Entry 6EC2 (X-ray diffraction, 3.40 A resolution); this record covers chains A and G.

Chain A:
Name: Capsid protein p24
From: Human immunodeficiency virus type 1
UniProt: P04591 (GAG_HV1H2); residues 1-231 here correspond to UniProt positions 133-363 (UniProt number = residue number + 132)
Sequence (231 residues; each row starts with the number of its first residue):
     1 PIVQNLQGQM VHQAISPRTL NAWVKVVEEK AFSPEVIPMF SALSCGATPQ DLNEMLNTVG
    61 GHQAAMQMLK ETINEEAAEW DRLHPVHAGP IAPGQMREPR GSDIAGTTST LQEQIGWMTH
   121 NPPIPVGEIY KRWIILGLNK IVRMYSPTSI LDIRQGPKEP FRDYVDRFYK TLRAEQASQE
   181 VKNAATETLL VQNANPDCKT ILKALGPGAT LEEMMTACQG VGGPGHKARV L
Disordered / not traced: 88-94, 220-231
Differences from the reference sequence: conflict L6 (Ile138 in P04591), L83 (Val215 in P04591), H120 (Asn252 in P04591), G208 (Ala340 in P04591); engineered mutation C45 (Glu177 in P04591), E54 (Thr186 in P04591), A184 (Trp316 in P04591), A185 (Met317 in P04591)
Disulfides: C198-C218
Curated features (UniProtKB/Swiss-Prot):
  - region: N57 to Q95 (Interaction with host PPIA/CYPA and NUP153), P85 to P93 (PPIA/CYPA-binding loop)
  - site: L231 (Cleavage)
  - modified residue: S16 (Phosphoserine)
What the authors report for this chain:
  - mutagenesis - P90A: decreased binding to BCCCyp
  - mutagenesis - P90A: unchanged binding to TRIMCyp

Chain G:
Name: Capsid protein p24
From: Human immunodeficiency virus type 1
UniProt: P04591 (GAG_HV1H2); residues 1-231 here correspond to UniProt positions 133-363 (UniProt number = residue number + 132)
Sequence (231 residues; each row starts with the number of its first residue):
     1 PIVQNLQGQM VHQCISPRTL NAWVKVVEEK AFSPEVIPMF SELSEGATPQ DLNTMLNTVG
    61 GHQAAMQMLK ETINEEAAEW DRLHPVHAGP IAPGQMREPR GSDIAGTTST LQEQIGWMTH
   121 NPPIPVGEIY KRWIILGLNK IVRMYSPTSI LDIRQGPKEP FRDYVDRFYK TLRAEQASQE
   181 VKNAATETLL VQNANPDCKT ILKALGPGAT LEEMMTACQG VGGPGHKARV L
Disordered / not traced: 88-96, 149, 176-183, 220-231
Differences from the reference sequence: conflict L6 (Ile138 in P04591), L83 (Val215 in P04591), H120 (Asn252 in P04591), G208 (Ala340 in P04591); engineered mutation C14 (Ala146 in P04591), E42 (Ala174 in P04591), A184 (Trp316 in P04591), A185 (Met317 in P04591)
Curated features (UniProtKB/Swiss-Prot):
  - region: N57 to Q95 (Interaction with host PPIA/CYPA and NUP153), P85 to P93 (PPIA/CYPA-binding loop)
  - site: L231 (Cleavage)
  - modified residue: S16 (Phosphoserine)

Interface between chain A and chain G:
Inter-chain disulfides: C45(A)-C14(G)
Residue-residue contacts (34; chain A residue first):
  R18(A) - R18(G)
  T19(A) - P17(G)
  E35(A) - G60(G)
  P38(A) - N57(G)
  A42(A) - L20(G)  hydrophobic
  A42(A) - T54(G)
  L43(A) - L20(G)  hydrophobic
  C45(A) - H12(G)
  C45(A) - C14(G)  disulfide
  R162(A) - Y145(G)
  V165(A) - A64(G)  hydrophobic
  D166(A) - H62(G)
  D166(A) - Q63(G)
  D166(A) - A64(G)  hydrogen bond (side chain-backbone)
  Y169(A) - Q63(G)
  Y169(A) - Q67(G)
  K170(A) - Q63(G)
  R173(A) - N57(G)  hydrogen bond (side chain-backbone)
  R173(A) - V59(G)  hydrogen bond (side chain-backbone)
  R173(A) - G60(G)
  R173(A) - Q63(G)  hydrogen bond
  Q179(A) - N57(G)  hydrogen bond
  Q179(A) - Q63(G)  hydrogen bond
  Q179(A) - Q67(G)
  Q179(A) - K70(G)
  E180(A) - K70(G)
  V181(A) - Q67(G)
  K182(A) - Q67(G)
  T210(A) - E71(G)
  L211(A) - E71(G)  hydrogen bond (backbone-side chain)
  E212(A) - K140(G)  salt bridge
  E212(A) - M144(G)
  M215(A) - A64(G)  hydrophobic
  Q219(A) - M144(G)
Other interface residues (no listed pair), chain A (27 interface residues in all): K30, M39, G46, E187, T216
Other interface residues (no listed pair), chain G (24 interface residues in all): E28, T58, A65, M68, E75, T107

Summary:
Chain A and chain G form an interface of 27 and 24 residues respectively, with 1 disulfide bond, 7 hydrogen
bonds and 1 salt bridge. Polar contacts include E212(A)-K140(G), D166(A)-A64(G) and R173(A)-N57(G). From the
paper: P90A of chain A reduces binding to BCCCyp; P90A of chain A leaves binding to TRIMCyp unchanged.
Here chain A is Capsid protein p24 and chain G is Capsid protein p24, both from Human immunodeficiency virus
type 1. Entry 6EC2 (Structure of HIV-1 CA 1/3-hexamer) was determined by X-ray diffraction together with 6ECO,
6OBH and 6ECN from the same study.
